Entry 9CGS (X-ray diffraction, 2.00 A resolution); this record covers chains A and H of the 4 polymer chains in the assembly.

== Chain A ==
Protein: Major histocompatibility complex class I-related gene protein
From: Homo sapiens
UniProtKB: Q95460 (HMR1_HUMAN); residues 1-270 here correspond to UniProt positions 23-292 (UniProt number = residue number + 22)
Amino-acid sequence (271 residues; row label = number of the first residue in the row; numbering starts at 0):
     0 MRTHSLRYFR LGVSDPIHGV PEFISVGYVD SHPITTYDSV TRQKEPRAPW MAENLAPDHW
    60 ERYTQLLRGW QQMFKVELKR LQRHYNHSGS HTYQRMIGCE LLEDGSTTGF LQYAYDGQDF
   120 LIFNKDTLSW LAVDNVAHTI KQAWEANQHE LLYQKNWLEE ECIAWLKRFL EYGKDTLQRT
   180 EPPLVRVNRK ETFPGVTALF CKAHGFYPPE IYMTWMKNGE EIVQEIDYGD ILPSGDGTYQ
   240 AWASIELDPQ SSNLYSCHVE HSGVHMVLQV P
Unresolved in the structure: 190-194
Differences from the reference sequence: initiating methionine (0); conflict Ser261 (Cys283 in Q95460)
Modified positions: Lys43 ((2S)-2-amino-6-[[3-hydroxy-2-methyl-5-(phosphonooxymethyl)pyridin-4-yl]methylideneamino]hexanoic acid; LLP)
UniProt features mapped onto this chain:
  - binding site (5-(2-oxoethylideneamino)-6-(D-ribitylamino)uracil): Arg9, Ser24, Lys43, Arg94, Tyr152, Gln153
  - binding site (5-(2-oxopropylideneamino)-6-(D-ribitylamino)uracil): Arg9, Ser24, Lys43, Arg94, Tyr152, Gln153
  - binding site (7-hydroxy-6-methyl-8-(1-D-ribityl)lumazine): Arg9, Ser24, Lys43, Arg94, Tyr152, Gln153
  - binding site (8-(9H-purin-6-yl)-2-oxa-8-azabicyclo[3.3.1]nona-3,6-diene-4,6-dicarbaldehyde): Arg9, Lys43, His58, Arg94
  - binding site (2-amino-4-oxopteridine-6-carbaldehyde): Lys43
  - binding site (pyridoxal): Lys43
  - glycosylation: Asn85 (N-linked (GlcNAc...) asparagine)
Cystine bridges: Cys98-Cys161, Cys200-Cys256
Reported in the primary citation:
  - conformationally variable residues: Lys43
  - mutagenesis - R9H: increased signaling in response to pyridoxal

== Chain H ==
Protein: TCR TRBV6-1
From: Homo sapiens
Amino-acid sequence (246 residues; numbered 0 to 245; the number before each row is that of its first residue; numbering starts at 0):
     0 MNAGVTQTPK FQVLKTGQSM TLQCAQDMNH NSMYWYRQDP GMGLRLIYYS ASEGTTDKGE
    60 VPNGYNVSRL NKREFSLRLE SAAPSQTSVY FCASSVWTGE GSGELFFGEG SRLTVLEDLK
   120 NVFPPEVAVF EPSEAEISHT QKATLVCLAT GFYPDHVELS WWVNGKEVHS GVCTDPQPLK
   180 EQPALNDSRY ALSSRLRVSA TFWQNPRNHF RCQVQFYGLS ENDEWTQDRA KPVTQIVSAE
   240 AWGRAD
Unresolved in the structure: 0
Cystine bridges: Cys23-Cys91, Cys146-Cys211
Metal / ion sites: Na+: Tyr47, Pro61, Tyr64

== Interface between chain A and chain H ==
Residue-residue contacts - 20 pairs, chain A then chain H:
  Arg61(A) with Tyr48(H), hydrogen bond
  Gln64(A) with Tyr48(H); Ala50(H); Thr54(H), hydrogen bond; Thr55(H); Asp56(H)
  Leu65(A) with Thr97(H)
  Arg67(A) with Ser51(H); Thr54(H), hydrogen bond
  Gly68(A) with Ser51(H); Trp96(H)
  Trp69(A) with Thr97(H), hydrogen bond (side chain-backbone)
  Gln71(A) with Trp96(H)
  Met72(A) with Trp96(H), hydrophobic
  His148(A) with Ser101(H)
  Glu149(A) with Glu99(H); Gly100(H), hydrogen bond (side chain-backbone); Ser101(H), hydrogen bond (side chain-backbone)
  Tyr152(A) with Gly98(H); Gly100(H)
Also at the interface, not in a pair above, chain A (14 interface residues in all): Arg41, Glu60, Asn146
Also at the interface, not in a pair above, chain H (15 interface residues in all): Asn30, Gly53, Gly102

== In short ==
The interface between chain A and chain H involves 14 residues on one side and 15 on the other, with 6
hydrogen bonds. Polar contacts include Arg61(A)-Tyr48(H), Gln64(A)-Thr54(H) and Arg67(A)-Thr54(H). From the
paper: R9H of chain A increases signaling in response to pyridoxal; conformational variability at Lys43(A).
Chain A is Major histocompatibility complex class I-related gene protein and chain H is TCR TRBV6-1, both from
Homo sapiens; the structure, Structure of human MAIT A-F7 TCR in complex with human
MR1-Pyridoxal-5'-phosphate, was determined by X-ray diffraction, deposited together with 9CGR.
